PDB entry 6N1Q | electron microscopy, 5.16 A resolution (low resolution: residue-level contacts below are approximate; hydrogen-bond / salt-bridge calls are withheld) | chains A and D of the 8 polymer chains in the assembly

# Chain A (and D)
Protein: DNA gyrase subunit A
Organism: Streptococcus pneumoniae G54
Notes: EC 5.99.1.3; chain D of this document is another copy of the same molecule, construct and numbering; everything in this record applies to it too
UniProtKB: A0A0Y2BJX7 (A0A0Y2BJX7_STREE); residues 1-487 here correspond to UniProt positions 20-506 (UniProt number = residue number + 19)
Amino-acid sequence (511 residues; each row starts with the number of its first residue; numbers below 1 keep their minus sign (Met-23 is residue -23)):
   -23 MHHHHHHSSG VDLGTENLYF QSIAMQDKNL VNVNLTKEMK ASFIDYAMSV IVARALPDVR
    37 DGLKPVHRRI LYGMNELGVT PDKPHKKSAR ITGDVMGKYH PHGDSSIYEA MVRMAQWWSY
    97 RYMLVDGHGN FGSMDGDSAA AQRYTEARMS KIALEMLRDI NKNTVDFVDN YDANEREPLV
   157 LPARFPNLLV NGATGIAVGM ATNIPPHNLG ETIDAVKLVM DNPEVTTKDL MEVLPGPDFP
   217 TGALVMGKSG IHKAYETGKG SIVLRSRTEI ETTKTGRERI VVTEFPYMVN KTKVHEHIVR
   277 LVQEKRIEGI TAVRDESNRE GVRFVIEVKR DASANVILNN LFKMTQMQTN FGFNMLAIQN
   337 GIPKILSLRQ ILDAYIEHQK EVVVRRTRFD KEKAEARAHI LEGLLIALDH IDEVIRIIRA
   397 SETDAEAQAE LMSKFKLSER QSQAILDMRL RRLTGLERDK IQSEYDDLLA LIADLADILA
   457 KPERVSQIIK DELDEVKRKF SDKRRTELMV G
Not modelled in the structure: -23 to 10, 487 (chain D: -23 to 5, 487)
Sequence notes: expression tag (-23 to 0)

# Chain A / chain D interface
Residue-residue contacts (49):
  Met15(A) - Tyr22(D)
  Lys16(A) - Phe19(D)
  Ser18(A) - Tyr22(D)
  Phe19(A) - Met15(D)
  Phe19(A) - Ser18(D)
  Phe19(A) - Phe19(D)
  Phe19(A) - Ile20(D)
  Phe19(A) - Asp21(D)
  Phe19(A) - Tyr22(D)
  Phe19(A) - Ala23(D)
  Ile20(A) - Met15(D)
  Tyr22(A) - Tyr22(D)
  Ala23(A) - Ser18(D)
  Arg30(A) - His76(D)
  Arg30(A) - Pro77(D)
  Pro77(A) - Pro77(D)
  Pro77(A) - His78(D)
  His78(A) - Met72(D)
  His78(A) - Tyr75(D)
  His78(A) - His76(D)
  His78(A) - Pro77(D)
  His78(A) - His78(D)
  His78(A) - Gly79(D)
  Gly79(A) - Met72(D)
  Gly79(A) - Gly73(D)
  Gly79(A) - Tyr75(D)
  Gly79(A) - His76(D)
  Gly79(A) - Pro77(D)
  Gly79(A) - Tyr147(D)
  Asp80(A) - Gly73(D)
  Asp80(A) - Tyr147(D)
  Ser81(A) - Gly73(D)
  Ser81(A) - Lys74(D)
  Ser81(A) - Tyr147(D)
  Ser82(A) - Tyr147(D)
  Ile83(A) - Tyr147(D)
  Tyr84(A) - Tyr147(D)
  Glu85(A) - Asn146(D)
  Glu85(A) - Tyr147(D)
  Glu85(A) - Asp148(D)
  Glu85(A) - Ala149(D)
  Glu85(A) - Asn150(D)
  Ala86(A) - Tyr147(D)
  Ala86(A) - Asp148(D)
  Arg89(A) - Tyr147(D)
  Arg89(A) - Asp148(D)
  Arg89(A) - Ala149(D)
  Val174(A) - Asp21(D)
  Thr287(A) - Glu415(D)
Also at the interface, not in a pair above, chain A (24 interface residues in all): His76, Gly337, Ile338
Also at the interface, not in a pair above, chain D (26 interface residues in all): Asn8, Val9, Lys16, Ala17, Glu151

# In short
The interface between chain A and chain D involves 24 residues on one side and 26 on the other.
Chain A and chain D are both DNA gyrase subunit A (Streptococcus pneumoniae G54); the structure, Dihedral
oligomeric complex of GyrA N-terminal fragment, solved by cryoEM in D2 symmetry, was determined by electron
microscopy, deposited together with 6N1P and 6N1R.
